Entry 7QZA (X-ray diffraction, 2.70 A resolution); this record covers chains A and B of the 4 polymer chains in the assembly.

# Chain A (and B)
Molecule: Dyp-type peroxidase family protein
Source organism: Pseudomonas putida
Notes: chain B of this document is another copy of the same molecule, construct and numbering; everything in this record applies to it too
UniProt: Q88HV5 (Q88HV5_PSEPK); residue numbers follow UniProt; this construct covers 1-287
Chain sequence (287 residues; each row starts with the number of its first residue):
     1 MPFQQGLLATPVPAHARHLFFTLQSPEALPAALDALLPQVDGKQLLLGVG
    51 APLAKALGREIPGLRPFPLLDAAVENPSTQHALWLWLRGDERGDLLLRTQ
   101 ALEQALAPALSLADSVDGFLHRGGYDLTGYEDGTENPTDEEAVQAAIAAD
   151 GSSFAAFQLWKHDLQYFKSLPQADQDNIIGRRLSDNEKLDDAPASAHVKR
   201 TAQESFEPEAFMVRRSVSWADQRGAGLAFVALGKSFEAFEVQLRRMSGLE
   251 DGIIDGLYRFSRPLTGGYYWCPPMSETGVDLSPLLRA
Not modelled in the structure: 1-2, 286-287
Construct notes: variant Tyr125 (His in Q88HV5), Lys188 (Glu in Q88HV5)
Metal / ion sites: heme Fe near His197 (its only coordinating residue here)
Residues lining bound ligands: heme (HEM): Asp126, Tyr130, Glu131, Asp132, Gly133, Thr134, Glu135, Gln158, Trp160, His162, Ile179, Arg181, Lys188, His197, Val198, Thr201, Ala202, Gln203, Met212, Arg214, Leu227, Phe229, Phe239, Gln242, Leu243, Met246, Leu257, Ser261
Reported in the primary citation:
  - heme coordination: His197

# Interface between chain A and chain B
Contacting residue pairs (40; chain A residue first):
  Phe21(A) - Glu75(B)
  Thr22(A) - Glu75(B)
  Gln24(A) - Tyr258(B)  hydrogen bond (side chain-backbone)
  Gln24(A) - Arg259(B)  hydrogen bond (side chain-backbone)
  Pro52(A) - Ala72(B)
  Pro52(A) - Ala73(B)
  Lys55(A) - Asp71(B)
  Lys55(A) - Ala72(B)
  Lys55(A) - Ala73(B)
  Ala56(A) - Ala73(B)
  Pro66(A) - Asp71(B)
  Phe67(A) - Leu69(B)
  Leu69(A) - Phe67(B)
  Leu69(A) - Pro68(B)
  Leu69(A) - Leu69(B)
  Asp71(A) - Lys55(B)  salt bridge
  Asp71(A) - Pro66(B)
  Ala72(A) - Pro52(B)
  Ala72(A) - Lys55(B)
  Ala73(A) - Pro52(B)
  Ala73(A) - Lys55(B)
  Ala73(A) - Ala56(B)  hydrophobic
  Glu75(A) - Phe21(B)
  Glu75(A) - Thr22(B)  hydrogen bond
  Glu75(A) - Gln80(B)
  Glu75(A) - His81(B)  salt bridge
  Glu75(A) - Ala82(B)  hydrogen bond (side chain-backbone)
  Pro77(A) - Ser78(B)
  Ser78(A) - Leu69(B)
  Ser78(A) - Pro77(B)
  Ser78(A) - Ser78(B)  hydrogen bond (backbone-backbone)
  Thr79(A) - Pro77(B)
  Thr79(A) - Thr79(B)
  Gln80(A) - Glu75(B)
  His81(A) - Glu75(B)  salt bridge
  Ala82(A) - Glu75(B)  hydrogen bond (backbone-side chain)
  Ala113(A) - Arg262(B)
  Tyr258(A) - Gln24(B)  hydrogen bond (backbone-side chain)
  Arg259(A) - Gln24(B)  hydrogen bond (backbone-side chain)
  Arg262(A) - Ala113(B)  hydrogen bond (side chain-backbone)
Other interface residues (no listed pair), chain A (27 interface residues in all): Leu23, Ala51, Pro68, Phe260
Other interface residues (no listed pair), chain B (28 interface residues in all): Leu23, Ala51, Leu112, Phe260

# Summary
27 residues of chain A and 28 residues of chain B are in contact, with 9 hydrogen bonds and 3 salt bridges.
Among the polar pairs are Asp71(A)-Lys55(B), Glu75(A)-His81(B) and Gln24(A)-Tyr258(B). Bound to chain A: heme.
The paper reports heme coordination by His197(A).
Chain A and chain B are both Dyp-type peroxidase family protein (Pseudomonas putida); the structure, Crystal
structure of a DyP-type peroxidase 29E4 variant from Pseudomonas putida, was determined by X-ray diffraction
together with 7QYQ and 7QYZ from the same study.
